PDB entry 6CE0 | X-ray diffraction, 4.60 A resolution (low resolution: residue-level contacts below are approximate; hydrogen-bond / salt-bridge calls are withheld) | chains B and G of the 6 polymer chains in the assembly

# Chain B
Name: Envelope glycoprotein gp160
From: Human immunodeficiency virus 1
UniProtKB: chimeric construct of Q2N0T3, Q2N0S5: residues 512-547 from Q2N0T3 (Q2N0T3_9HIV1) positions 512-547 (same numbers); residues 570-664 from Q2N0S5 positions 567-661 (UniProt number = residue number - 3)
Sequence (140 residues; numbered 512 to 664; 13 numbers in that range are skipped by the numbering (no residue carries them; nothing is unmodelled there); the number before each row is that of its first residue):
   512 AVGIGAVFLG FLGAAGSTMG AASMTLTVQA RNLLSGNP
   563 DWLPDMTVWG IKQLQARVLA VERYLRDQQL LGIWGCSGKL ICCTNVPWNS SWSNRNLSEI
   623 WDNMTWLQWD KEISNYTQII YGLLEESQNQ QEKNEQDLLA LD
Not modelled in the structure: 512-514
Disulfide bonds: Cys-598/Cys-604
Covalent attachments: N-acetylglucosamine (NAG) linked to Asn-637
Construct notes: linker (548-549, 563-569); engineered mutation Cys-605 (Thr602 in Q2N0S5)

# Chain G
Name: Envelope glycoprotein gp160
From: Human immunodeficiency virus 1
UniProtKB: A4ZPX1 (A4ZPX1_9HIV1); the construct lacks a stretch of the UniProt sequence and is renumbered around it, so the offset changes along the chain: 31-134 = UniProt 30-133; 136-165 = UniProt 134-163; 169-308 = UniProt 171-310; 311-321 = UniProt 311-321; 5 more segments
Sequence (487 residues; row label = number of the first residue in the row; note: 9 numbers in that range are skipped by the numbering (no residue carries them; nothing is unmodelled there); a row labelled like 165A-165E holds insertion residues (165A, then the next letters in order)):
    31 AEKLWVTVYY GVPVWKEATT TLFCASDAKA YDTEVHNVWA THACVPTDPN PQEVLLENVT
    91 EEFNMWKNSM VEQMHEDIIS LWDQSLKPCV KLTPFCVTLN CTNY
   136 NGTNGNTTVT NNSTGDGDIK QCSFNITTEI
165A-165E EDKDG
168C-168D SK
   169 RRNESALFSK LDLEPINNSN TSYRLIKCNT SVIKQACPKV SFEPIPIHYC APAGFAILKC
   229 NDKRFNGTGP CKNVSTVQCT HGIKPVVSTQ LLLNGSLAEE EVVIRSENLT NNAKNIIIQL
   289 NESVVITCER PNNNTRKRVT
   311 LGPGKVLYTT G
  321A E
   322 IIGNIRKAHC NISKTNWTRT LERIVIKLRE QFKN
   357 KTIVFNQSSG GDLEIVMHVF NCGGEFFYCN TTQLFNSTY
   397 NST
   401 WNYNSTRNTT DSIITLPCRI KQIINRWQEV GKAMYAPPIA GQIRCQSNIT GLILTRDGG
  459A G
   460 NGTNGTEVFR PAGGDMKDNW RSELYKYKVV RIEPLGIAPT KCKRRVVGGG GGSGGGGS
Not modelled in the structure: 31, 136-151, 165A-165E, 401-409, 508-517
Disulfide bonds: Cys-54/Cys-74, Cys-119/Cys-205, Cys-126/Cys-196, Cys-131/Cys-157, Cys-218/Cys-247, Cys-228/Cys-239, Cys-296/Cys-331, Cys-378/Cys-445, Cys-385/Cys-418
Covalent attachments: glycan linked to Asn-88, Asn-332; N-acetylglucosamine (NAG) linked to Asn-130, Asn-160, Asn-171, Asn-197, Asn-234, Asn-241, Asn-262, Asn-276, Asn-289, Asn-301, Asn-337, Lys-348, Asn-355, Asn-362, Asn-386, Asn-392, Asn-397, Asn-448, Asn-460, Asn-463
Construct notes: engineered mutation Cys-501 (Ala500 in A4ZPX1); expression tag (507-517)
What the authors report for this chain:
  - post-translational modification sites: Asn-130, Asn-160, Asn-171

# Interface between chain B and chain G
Disulfides between the chains: Cys-605(B)/Cys-501(G)
Pairs across the interface - 109 pairs, chain B then chain G:
  Leu-520(B) / Val-84(G)
  Phe-522(B) / Val-84(G)
  Phe-522(B) / Leu-86(G)
  Phe-522(B) / Thr-244(G)
  Leu-523(B) / Pro-43(G)
  Leu-523(B) / Trp-45(G)
  Leu-523(B) / Leu-86(G)
  Leu-523(B) / Ile-491(G)
  Ala-525(B) / Pro-43(G)
  Ala-526(B) / Pro-43(G)
  Ala-526(B) / Val-89(G)
  Gly-527(B) / Glu-87(G)
  Gly-527(B) / Asn-88(G)
  Gly-527(B) / Val-89(G)
  Met-530(B) / Ala-497(G)
  Ser-534(B) / Tyr-39(G)
  Leu-537(B) / Tyr-39(G)
  Leu-537(B) / Tyr-40(G)
  Leu-537(B) / Gly-41(G)
  Gln-540(B) / Gly-41(G)
  Gln-540(B) / Pro-43(G)
  Asn-543(B) / Gly-222(G)
  Leu-544(B) / Tyr-40(G)
  Leu-544(B) / Ala-221(G)
  Leu-544(B) / Gly-222(G)
  Leu-544(B) / Pro-493(G)
  Leu-545(B) / Ala-221(G)
  Ser-546(B) / Ala-221(G)
  Gly-547(B) / Ala-221(G)
  Trp-564(B) / Pro-76(G)
  Leu-565(B) / Ala-73(G)
  Leu-565(B) / Cys-74(G)
  Leu-565(B) / Val-75(G)
  Pro-566(B) / Ala-73(G)
  Val-570(B) / Ser-110(G)
  Trp-571(B) / Phe-53(G)
  Trp-571(B) / Asp-107(G)
  Trp-571(B) / Leu-111(G)
  Trp-571(B) / Tyr-217(G)
  Lys-574(B) / Thr-51(G)
  Lys-574(B) / Glu-106(G)
  Gln-575(B) / Phe-53(G)
  Ala-578(B) / Thr-50(G)
  Ala-578(B) / Thr-51(G)
  Ala-578(B) / Pro-220(G)
  Ala-582(B) / Ala-221(G)
  Arg-585(B) / Glu-492(G)
  Tyr-586(B) / Tyr-40(G)
  Asp-589(B) / Pro-493(G)
  Asp-589(B) / Leu-494(G)
  Gln-590(B) / Tyr-40(G)
  Leu-592(B) / Leu-494(G)
  Leu-593(B) / Val-38(G)
  Leu-593(B) / Leu-494(G)
  Trp-596(B) / Arg-503(G)
  Gly-597(B) / Arg-503(G)
  Cys-598(B) / Arg-503(G)
  Leu-602(B) / Val-38(G)
  Leu-602(B) / Tyr-39(G)
  Leu-602(B) / Tyr-40(G)
  Ile-603(B) / Val-38(G)
  Ile-603(B) / Tyr-39(G)
  Cys-604(B) / Thr-37(G)
  Cys-604(B) / Val-38(G)
  Cys-605(B) / Thr-37(G)
  Cys-605(B) / Cys-501(G)  disulfide
  Cys-605(B) / Lys-502(G)
  Cys-605(B) / Arg-503(G)
  Thr-606(B) / Trp-35(G)
  Thr-606(B) / Val-36(G)
  Thr-606(B) / Lys-502(G)
  Thr-606(B) / Arg-503(G)
  Asn-607(B) / Trp-35(G)
  Asn-607(B) / Lys-502(G)
  Val-608(B) / Trp-35(G)
  Val-608(B) / Val-36(G)
  Pro-609(B) / Leu-34(G)
  Trp-610(B) / Leu-34(G)
  Trp-610(B) / Val-36(G)
  Trp-610(B) / Pro-498(G)
  Leu-619(B) / Pro-498(G)
  Leu-619(B) / Lys-500(G)
  Trp-623(B) / Tyr-39(G)
  Trp-623(B) / Ala-497(G)
  Trp-623(B) / Pro-498(G)
  Trp-623(B) / Thr-499(G)
  Trp-628(B) / Tyr-39(G)
  Trp-628(B) / Val-42(G)
  Trp-628(B) / Val-44(G)
  Trp-628(B) / Gly-495(G)
  Trp-628(B) / Ala-497(G)
  Leu-629(B) / Pro-43(G)
  Leu-629(B) / Val-44(G)
  Leu-629(B) / Trp-45(G)
  Trp-631(B) / Ile-496(G)
  Trp-631(B) / Ala-497(G)
  Trp-631(B) / Pro-498(G)
  Asp-632(B) / Val-44(G)
  Tyr-643(B) / Ile-496(G)
  Leu-646(B) / Val-36(G)
  Leu-646(B) / Val-38(G)
  Leu-646(B) / Ile-496(G)
  Asn-651(B) / Arg-503(G)
  Glu-654(B) / Arg-504(G)
  Glu-654(B) / Val-506(G)
  Glu-657(B) / Val-506(G)
  Gln-658(B) / Val-506(G)
  Leu-661(B) / Val-506(G)
  Leu-661(B) / Gly-507(G)
Also at the interface, not in a pair above, chain B (66 interface residues in all): Gly-521, Gly-524, Ala-533, Ala-541, Asp-563, Asp-567, Leu-581, Trp-614, Ile-622, Ile-642, Gln-650
Also at the interface, not in a pair above, chain G (57 interface residues in all): Leu-52, Cys-54, His-72, Gln-103, Phe-223, Ala-224, Arg-490, Val-505

# Summary
Chain B and chain G form an interface of 66 and 57 residues respectively, with 1 disulfide bond.
N-acetylglucosamine is covalently linked to Asn-637(B). N-acetylglucosamine is covalently linked to
Asn-130(G), Asn-160(G), Asn-171(G), Asn-197(G), Asn-234(G) and Asn-241(G) and 13 more. From the paper:
modification sites Asn-130(G), Asn-160(G) and Asn-171(G).
Chain B is Envelope glycoprotein gp160 and chain G is Envelope glycoprotein gp160, both from Human
immunodeficiency virus 1; the structure, Crystal structure of a HIV-1 clade B tier-3 isolate H078.14 UFO-BG
Env trimer in complex with ..., was determined by X-ray diffraction.
